PDB entry 8TIO | electron microscopy, 3.60 A resolution | chains H and L of the 4 polymer chains in the assembly

[Chain H]
Molecule: Fab7 heavy chain
Organism: synthetic construct
Chain sequence (240 residues; each row starts with the number of its first residue):
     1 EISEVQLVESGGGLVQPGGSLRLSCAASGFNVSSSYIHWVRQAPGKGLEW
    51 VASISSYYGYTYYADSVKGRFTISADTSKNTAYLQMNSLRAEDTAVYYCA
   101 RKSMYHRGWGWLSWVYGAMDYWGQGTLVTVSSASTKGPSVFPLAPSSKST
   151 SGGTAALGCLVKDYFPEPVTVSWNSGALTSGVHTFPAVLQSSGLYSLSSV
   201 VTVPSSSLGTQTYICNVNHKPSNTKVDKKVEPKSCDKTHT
Unresolved in the structure: 1-3, 146-154, 175-181, 204-211, 232-240
Disulfide bonds: C25-C99, C159-C215

[Chain L]
Molecule: Fab7 light chain
Organism: Bos taurus
Chain sequence (215 residues; row label = number of the first residue in the row):
     1 SDIQMTQSPSSLSASVGDRVTITCRASQSVSSAVAWYQQKPGKAPKLLIY
    51 SASSLYSGVPSRFSGSRSGTDFTLTISSLQPEDFATYYCQQSYYYPITFG
   101 QGTKVEIKRTVAAPSVFIFPPSDSQLKSGTASVVCLLNNFYPREAKVQWK
   151 VDNALQSGNSQESVTEQDSKDSTYSLSSTLTLSKADYEKHKVYACEVTHQ
   201 GLSSPVTKSFNRGEC
Unresolved in the structure: 1, 152-158, 213-215
Disulfide bonds: C24-C89, C135-C195

[Chain H / chain L interface]
Pairs across the interface (65):
  H38(H) with Y95(L)
  Q42(H) with Q39(L), hydrogen bond; Y88(L), hydrogen bond
  K46(H) with Y88(L)
  G47(H) with Y88(L)
  L48(H) with Q39(L); P45(L), hydrophobic; Y88(L); F99(L), hydrophobic
  W50(H) with Y95(L), hydrophobic; P96(L), hydrophobic; I97(L); F99(L), hydrophobic
  S53(H) with Y95(L)
  Y62(H) with Y95(L), hydrophobic
  Y63(H) with P96(L)
  A64(H) with P96(L), hydrophobic
  D65(H) with D2(L); P96(L)
  Y98(H) with Q39(L), hydrogen bond; G42(L), hydrogen bond (side chain-backbone); K43(L); A44(L), hydrophobic
  V115(H) with S92(L)
  Y116(H) with S92(L); Y95(L), hydrophobic; I97(L)
  G117(H) with S92(L)
  A118(H) with Y37(L); L47(L), hydrophobic; Y50(L), hydrophobic
  M119(H) with Y37(L); Q90(L); I97(L), hydrophobic
  D120(H) with L47(L); Y56(L)
  W122(H) with P45(L), hydrogen bond (side chain-backbone)
  F141(H) with Q125(L); S128(L)
  P142(H) with S122(L); S124(L)
  L143(H) with F119(L); V134(L), hydrophobic
  A144(H) with F119(L)
  A155(H) with F117(L)
  A156(H) with F117(L), hydrophobic; F119(L)
  L157(H) with F119(L)
  L160(H) with Q125(L); S132(L)
  K162(H) with T130(L); T181(L)
  H183(H) with T165(L); S175(L), hydrogen bond
  F185(H) with S163(L); S175(L); L176(L); S177(L)
  P186(H) with S163(L); V164(L); T165(L)
  V188(H) with S163(L)
  V200(H) with L136(L), hydrophobic
  T202(H) with F117(L)
  K228(H) with S124(L), hydrogen bond
Also at the interface, not in a pair above, chain H (43 interface residues in all): Y36, V40, E49, Y121, G123, Q124, G158, S198
Also at the interface, not in a pair above, chain L (44 interface residues in all): A35, K46, Y93, P120, D123, N138, N139, D168, K170, T179

[Overview]
The interface between chain H and chain L involves 43 residues on one side and 44 on the other; the contacts
include 7 hydrogen bonds. Polar contacts include Q42(H)-Q39(L), Q42(H)-Y88(L) and Y98(H)-Q39(L).
Chain H is Fab7 heavy chain (synthetic construct) and chain L is Fab7 light chain (Bos taurus); the structure,
Human ACKR3 with C tail extended by 12 glycines phosphorylated by GRK5 in complex with Arrestin2 ..., was
determined by electron microscopy (same publication as 9E82, 8TII, 8TIL, 8TIN and 8VJ9).
